PDB entry 6D12 | X-ray diffraction, 2.21 A resolution | chains B and C of the 3 polymer chains in the assembly

== Chain B ==
Name: La-related protein 7
From: Homo sapiens
Notes: fragment: RNA binding domain
UniProtKB: Q4G0J3 (LARP7_HUMAN), isoform Q4G0J3-1; residues 445-556 here = UniProt positions 445-556
Chain sequence (113 residues; numbered 444 to 556; the number before each row is that of its first residue):
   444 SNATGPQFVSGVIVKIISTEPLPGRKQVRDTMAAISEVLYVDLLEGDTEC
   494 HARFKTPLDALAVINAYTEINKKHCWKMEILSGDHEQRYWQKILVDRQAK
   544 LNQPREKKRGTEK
Not modelled in the structure: 444-445, 549-556
Differences from the reference sequence: expression tag (444); engineered mutation Mse475 (Leu in Q4G0J3), Leu501 (Glu in Q4G0J3), Leu504 (Gln in Q4G0J3), Mse521 (Leu in Q4G0J3)
Modified / non-standard residues: Mse475 (selenomethionine); Mse521 (selenomethionine)
Swiss-Prot annotation at these positions:
  - mutagenesis: Phe451 (F451A: Does not affect binding to the 7SK RNA), Arg472 (R472A: Does not affect binding to the 7SK RNA), Tyr483 (Y483A: Reduced binding to the 7SK RNA. Does not affect binding to U6 snRNA; Y483F: Does not affect binding to the 7SK RNA), Arg496 (R496A: Strongly reduced binding to the stem loop 4 of 7SK RNA)
What the authors report for this chain:
  - binding site for human 7SK RNA stem-loop 4 (chain C): Arg468, Arg472, Tyr483, Val484, Asp485, Arg496, Tyr532, Ile536, Asp539, Arg540, Lys543, Leu544, Arg548
  - mutagenesis - Y483A, R496A: decreased binding to human 7SK RNA stem-loop 4 (chain C)
  - mutagenesis - F451A, R472A, Y483F: unchanged binding to human 7SK RNA stem-loop 4 (chain C)
  - mutagenesis - E501L/Q504L: unchanged binding to 7SK SL4
  - conformationally variable residues (order/disorder transition): Asn545 to Gln546

== Chain C ==
Molecule: human 7SK RNA stem-loop 4
Sequence (38 nucleotides; numbered 303 to 340; the number before each row is that of its first residue):
   303 GGGCUGCAUGUGGCAGCUCGGGCUGCAUGUGGCAGCUC
What the authors report for this chain:
  - mutagenesis - A310C, G312C: decreased binding to La-related protein 7 (chain B)
  - mutagenesis - U311G, G312U, U313C: unchanged binding to La-related protein 7 (chain B)
  - mutagenesis - U311A (2.5-fold), U313A: increased binding to La-related protein 7 (chain B)
  - conformationally variable residues: G312, G314

== Interface between chain B and chain C ==
Contacting residue pairs (29):
  Pro449(B) with G312(C), base contact; U313(C), base contact
  Arg468(B) with G314(C), hydrogen bond to the sugar
  Arg472(B) with G314(C), hydrogen bond to the base
  Leu482(B) with U313(C), base contact
  Tyr483(B) with G312(C), stacking on the base; U313(C), hydrogen bond to the phosphate; G314(C), hydrogen bond to the base
  Val484(B) with G314(C), hydrogen bond to the base
  Asp485(B) with G312(C), hydrogen bond to the base
  Arg496(B) with G312(C), hydrogen bond to the base; U313(C), hydrogen bond to the base
  Tyr532(B) with G312(C), hydrogen bond to the base
  Ile536(B) with G312(C), base contact
  Asp539(B) with G312(C), hydrogen bond to the base
  Arg540(B) with G312(C), salt bridge to the phosphate
  Lys543(B) with U311(C), hydrogen bond to the sugar; G312(C), hydrogen bond to the phosphate; U313(C), salt bridge to the phosphate; G314(C), salt bridge to the phosphate
  Leu544(B) with U311(C), base contact
  Gln546(B) with A310(C), base contact; U311(C), base contact
  Arg548(B) with U307(C), hydrogen bond to the base; G308(C), hydrogen bond to the base; C309(C), base contact; G315(C), base contact; C316(C), base contact; A317(C), base contact
Interface residues without a listed pair, chain B (17 interface residues in all): Lys535
Interface residues without a listed pair, chain C (12 interface residues in all): C306
The authors on this interface:
  - specific contacts: Arg468(B)-G314(C) (hydrogen bond), Arg472(B)-G314(C) (hydrogen bond), Tyr483(B)-G312(C) (pi stacking), Tyr483(B)-G314(C) (pi stacking), Tyr483(B)-U313(C) (hydrogen bond), Val484(B)-G314(C) (backbone contact), Asp485(B)-G312(C) (hydrogen bond), Arg496(B)-G312(C) (hydrogen bond), Arg496(B)-U313(C) (hydrogen bond), Tyr532(B)-G312(C) (hydrogen bond), Ile536(B)-G312(C), Asp539(B)-G312(C) (hydrogen bond), Arg540(B)-G312(C) (hydrogen bond), Lys543(B)-U311(C) (hydrogen bond), Lys543(B)-U313(C) (hydrogen bond), Lys543(B)-G314(C) (hydrogen bond), Leu544(B)-U311(C), Arg548(B)-G308(C) (hydrogen bond)

== Overview ==
17 residues of chain B and 12 residues of chain C are in contact; the contacts include 14 hydrogen bonds, 3
salt bridges and 1 aromatic stacking contact. Among the polar pairs are Arg472(B)-G314(C), Tyr483(B)-G314(C)
and Val484(B)-G314(C). The paper describes hydrogen bonds between Arg468(B) and G314(C), Arg472(B) and G314(C)
and Tyr483(B) and U313(C) among others; pi stacking between Tyr483(B) and G312(C) and Tyr483(B) and G314(C); a
backbone contact between Val484(B) and G314(C). The paper reports a binding site for human 7SK RNA stem-loop 4
(chain C) at Arg468(B), Arg472(B) and Tyr483(B) among others; Y483A and R496A of chain B reduce binding to
human 7SK RNA stem-loop 4 (chain C); 13 substitutions were tested in all.
Here chain B is La-related protein 7 (Homo sapiens) and chain C is human 7SK RNA stem-loop 4. Entry 6D12
(Crystal structure of C-terminal xRRM domain of human Larp7 bound to 7SK stem-loop 4 RNA) was determined by
X-ray diffraction.
